4J7C - chains C and I of the 10 polymer chains in the assembly; structure by X-ray diffraction, 3.50 A resolution.

== Chain C ==
Protein: Ktr system potassium uptake protein A
Source organism: Bacillus subtilis
UniProt: O32080 (KTRA_BACSU); residue numbers follow UniProt; this construct covers 1-222
Sequence (222 residues; numbered 1 to 222; the number before each row is that of its first residue):
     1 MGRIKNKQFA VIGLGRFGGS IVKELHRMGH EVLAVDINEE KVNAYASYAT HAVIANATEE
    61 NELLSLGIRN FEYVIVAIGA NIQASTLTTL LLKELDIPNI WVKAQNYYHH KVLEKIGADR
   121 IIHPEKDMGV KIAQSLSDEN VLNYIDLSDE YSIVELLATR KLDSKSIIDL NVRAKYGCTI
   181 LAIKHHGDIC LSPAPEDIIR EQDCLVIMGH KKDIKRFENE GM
Not modelled in the structure: 1-6
Differences from the reference sequence: engineered mutation Val22 (Cys in O32080)
Small-molecule neighbours: ATP (adenosine-5'-triphosphate): Ile12, Gly13, Leu14, Gly15, Arg16, Phe17, Gly18, Val35, Asp36, Ile37, Asn38, Lys41, Ala55, Asn56, Ala57, Thr58, Ala77, Ile78, Gly79, Ala80, Ala84, Lys103, Glu125
From the paper describing this entry:
  - binding site for ATP: Arg16

== Chain I ==
Protein: Ktr system potassium uptake protein B
Source organism: Bacillus subtilis
UniProt: O32081 (KTRB_BACSU); numbering as in UniProt (aligned over 1-445)
Sequence (465 residues; row label = number of the first residue in the row; numbers below 1 keep their minus sign (Met-19 is residue -19)):
   -19 MGSSHHHHHH SSGLVPRGSH MTLQKDKVIK WVRFTPPQVL AIGFFLTIII GAVLLMLPIS
    41 TTKPLSWIDA LFTAASATTV TGLAVVDTGT QFTVFGQTVI MGLIQIGGLG FMTFAVLIVM
   101 ILGKKIGLKE RMLVQEALNQ PTIGGVIGLV KVLFLFSISI ELIAALILSI RLVPQYGWSS
   161 GLFASLFHAI SAFNNAGFSL WPDNLMSYVG DPTVNLVITF LFITGGIGFT VLFDVMKNRR
   221 FKTFSLHTKL MLTGTLMLNA IAMLTVFILE YSNPGTLGHL HIVDKLWASY FQAVTPRTAG
   281 FNSLDFGSMR EGTIVFTLLL MFIGAGSAST ASGIKLTTFI VILTSVIAYL RGKKETVIFR
   341 RSIKYPIIIK ALAVSVTSLF IVFLGIFALT ITEQAPFLQI VFETFSAFGT VGLTMGLTPE
   401 LTTAGKCIII VIMFIGRIGP LTFVFSFAKT EQSNIRYPDG EVFTG
Not modelled in the structure: -19 to 14, 103-104
Differences from the reference sequence: expression tag (-19 to 0)
Ion coordination: K+: Val60, Thr61, Asn175, Ala176, Thr278, Ala279, Thr390, Val391

== How chain C and chain I interact ==
Residue-residue contacts (18):
  Gln8(C) with Ile106(I); Gly107(I); Leu108(I)
  Glu31(C) with Gly107(I); Leu108(I), hydrogen bond (side chain-backbone); Lys109(I)
  Thr50(C) with Leu108(I); Met112(I)
  His51(C) with Leu108(I); Met112(I); Ile123(I)
  Leu64(C) with Gly124(I)
  Ser65(C) with Thr122(I), hydrogen bond (backbone-side chain); Ile123(I); Gly124(I), hydrogen bond (backbone-backbone)
  Leu66(C) with Ile123(I)
  Asn70(C) with Arg111(I), hydrogen bond
  Phe71(C) with Leu108(I), hydrophobic
Interface residues without a listed pair, chain C (10 interface residues in all): Val32

== Overview ==
10 residues of chain C face 9 of chain I across their interface, with 4 hydrogen bonds. Polar pairs include
Glu31(C)-Leu108(I), Ser65(C)-Thr122(I) and Asn70(C)-Arg111(I). Ligands of chain C: ATP. Val60(I), Thr61(I),
Asn175(I), Ala176(I), Thr278(I) and Ala279(I) coordinate K+. From the paper: a binding site for ATP at
Arg16(C).
Here chain C is Ktr system potassium uptake protein A and chain I is Ktr system potassium uptake protein B,
both from Bacillus subtilis. Entry 4J7C (KtrAB potassium transporter from Bacillus subtilis) was determined by
X-ray diffraction, deposited together with 4J90 and 4J91.
